Entry 2W6I (X-ray diffraction, 4.00 A resolution); this record covers chains A and G of the 9 polymer chains in the assembly.

# Chain A
Molecule: ATP synthase subunit alpha heart isoform, mitochondrial
Organism: Bos taurus
Notes: EC 3.6.3.14
Reference sequence: P19483 (ATPA1_BOVIN); residues -42 to 510 here correspond to UniProt positions 1-553 (UniProt number = residue number + 43)
Chain sequence (553 residues; row label = number of the first residue in the row; numbers below 1 keep their minus sign (Met-42 is residue -42)):
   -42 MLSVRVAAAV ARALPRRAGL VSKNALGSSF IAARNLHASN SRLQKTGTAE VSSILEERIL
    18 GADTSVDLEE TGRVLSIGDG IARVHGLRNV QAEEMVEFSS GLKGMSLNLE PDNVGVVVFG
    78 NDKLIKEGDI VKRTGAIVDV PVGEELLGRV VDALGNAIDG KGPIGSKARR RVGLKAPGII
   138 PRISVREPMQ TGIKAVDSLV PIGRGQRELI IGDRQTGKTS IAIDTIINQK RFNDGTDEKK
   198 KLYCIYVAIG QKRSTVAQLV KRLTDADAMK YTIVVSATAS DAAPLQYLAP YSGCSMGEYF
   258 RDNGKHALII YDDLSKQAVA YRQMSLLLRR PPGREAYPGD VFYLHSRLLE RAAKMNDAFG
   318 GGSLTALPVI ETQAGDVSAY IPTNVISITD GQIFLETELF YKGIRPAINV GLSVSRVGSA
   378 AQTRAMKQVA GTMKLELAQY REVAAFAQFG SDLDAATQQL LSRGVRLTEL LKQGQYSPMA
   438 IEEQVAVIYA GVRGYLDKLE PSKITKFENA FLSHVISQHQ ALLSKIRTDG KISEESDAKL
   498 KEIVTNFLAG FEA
Unresolved in the structure: -42 to 23
Swiss-Prot annotation at these positions:
  - binding site (ATP): Gln172, Gly174, Lys175, Thr176, Ser177, Gln430, Gln432
  - binding site (Mg(2+)): Thr176, Asp269
  - site: Ser370 (Required for activity)
  - modified residue: Gln1 (Pyrrolidone carboxylic acid), Ser10 (Phosphoserine), Ser22 (Phosphoserine), Ser33 (Phosphoserine), Ser63 (Phosphoserine), Lys80 (N6-acetyllysine), Lys83 (N6-acetyllysine), Lys89 (N6-acetyllysine), Thr91 (Phosphothreonine), Lys118 (N6-acetyllysine), Ser123 (Phosphoserine), Lys124 (N6-acetyllysine), Ser141 (Phosphoserine), Arg161 (Omega-N-methylarginine), Lys187 (N6-acetyllysine), Lys196 (N6-acetyllysine), Lys197 (N6-acetyllysine), Lys218 (N6-acetyllysine), Lys262 (N6-acetyllysine), Lys384 (N6-acetyllysine) and 6 more in UniProt
  - glycosylation: Ser33 (O-linked (GlcNAc) serine)

# Chain G
Molecule: ATP synthase subunit gamma, mitochondrial
Organism: Bos taurus
Notes: EC 3.6.3.14
Reference sequence: P05631 (ATPG_BOVIN); residues -24 to 273 here correspond to UniProt positions 1-298 (UniProt number = residue number + 25)
Chain sequence (298 residues; numbered -24 to 273; the number before each row is that of its first residue; numbers below 1 keep their minus sign (Met-24 is residue -24)):
   -24 MFSRAGVAGL SAWTVQPQWI QVRNMATLKD ITRRLKSIKN IQKITKSMKM VAAAKYARAE
    36 RELKPARVYG VGSLALYEKA DIKTPEDKKK HLIIGVSSDR GLCGAIHSSV AKQMKSEAAN
    96 LAAAGKEVKI IGVGDKIRSI LHRTHSDQFL VTFKEVGRRP PTFGDASVIA LELLNSGYEF
   156 DEGSIIFNRF RSVISYKTEE KPIFSLDTIS SAESMSIYDD IDADVLRNYQ EYSLANIIYY
   216 SLKESTTSEQ SARMTAMDNA SKNASEMIDK LTLTFNRTRQ AVITKELIEI ISGAAALD
Unresolved in the structure: -24 to 0, 62-66, 97-100, 273
Swiss-Prot annotation at these positions:
  - modified residue: Lys14 (N6-acetyllysine), Lys24 (N6-succinyllysine), Lys30 (N6-acetyllysine), Lys90 (N6-acetyllysine), Ser121 (Phosphoserine), Lys129 (N6-acetyllysine), Lys172 (N6-acetyllysine), Lys245 (N6-succinyllysine)

# How chain A and chain G interact
Contacting residue pairs (16):
  Arg286(A) - Leu272(G)
  Pro289(A) - Ile266(G)
  Gly290(A) - Leu262(G)
  Arg291(A) - Ile258(G)
  Arg291(A) - Leu262(G)
  Glu292(A) - Glu261(G)
  Ala293(A) - Ile265(G)
  Ala331(A) - Lys4(G)
  Glu355(A) - Lys11(G)  salt bridge
  Glu399(A) - Lys18(G)
  Ala402(A) - Asn15(G)
  Phe403(A) - Lys18(G)
  Phe403(A) - Ser22(G)
  Phe406(A) - Ile19(G)  hydrophobic
  Ser408(A) - Arg133(G)
  Asp409(A) - Lys30(G)  salt bridge
Other interface residues (no listed pair), chain A (15 interface residues in all): Arg398
Other interface residues (no listed pair), chain G (17 interface residues in all): Val26, Arg75, Arg254

# Summary
15 residues of chain A and 17 residues of chain G are in contact, with 2 salt bridges. Polar pairs include
Glu355(A)-Lys11(G) and Asp409(A)-Lys30(G). From UniProt: 7 ATP-binding residues and Mg2+-binding residues
Thr176(A) and Asp269(A) on chain A.
Here chain A is ATP synthase subunit alpha heart isoform, mitochondrial and chain G is ATP synthase subunit
gamma, mitochondrial, both from Bos taurus. Entry 2W6I (Low resolution structures of bovine mitochondrial
F1-ATPase during controlled dehydration: Hydration State 4B) was determined by X-ray diffraction (same
publication as 2W6E, 2W6F, 2W6G, 2W6H and 2W6J).
